6NY6 - chains A and E of the 23 polymer chains in the assembly; structure by X-ray diffraction, 3.74 A resolution.

Chain A:
Molecule: 16S rRNA
Source organism: Thermus thermophilus HB8
Sequence (1523 nucleotides; row label = number of the first residue in the row; note: 46 numbers in that range are skipped by the numbering (no residue carries them; nothing is unmodelled there); a row labelled like 190A-190L holds insertion residues (190A, then the next letters in order); numbering starts at 0):
     0 UUUGUUGGAG AGUUUGAUCC UGGCUCAGGG UGAACGCUGG CGGCGUGCCU AAGACAUGCA
    60 AGUCGUGCGG G
    73 CCGCGGGGUU UU
    88 ACUCCG
    95 UGGUC
   101 AGCGGCGGAC GGGUGAGUAA CGCGUGGGU
  129A G
   130 ACCUACCCGG AAGAGGGGGA CAACCCGGGG AAACUCGGGC UAAUCCCCCA UGUGGACCCG
   190 C
190A-190L CCCUUGGGGUGU
   191 GUCCAAAGGG CUUU
   216 GCCCGCUUCC GGAUGGGCCC GCGUCCCAUC AGCUAGUUGG UGGGGUAAUG GCCCACCAAG
   276 GCGACGACGG GUAGCCGGUC UGAGAGGAUG GCCGGCCACA GGGGCACUGA GACACGGGCC
   336 CCACUCCUAC GGGAGGCAGC AGUUAGGAAU CUUCCGCAAU GGGCGCAAGC CUGACGGAGC
   396 GACGCCGCUU GGAGGAAGAA GCCCUUCGGG GUGUAAACUC CUGAA
   442 CCCGGGACGA AACCCCCGAC GA
   474 GGGGACUGAC GGUACCGGG
   494 GUAAUAGCGC CGGCCAACUC CGUGCCAGCA GCCGCGGUAA UACGGAGGGC GCGAGCGUUA
   554 CCCGGAUUCA CUGGGCGUAA AGGGCGUGUA GGCGGCCUGG GGCGUCCCAU GUGAAAGACC
   614 ACGGCUCAAC CGUGGGGGAG CGUGGGAUAC GCUCAGGCUA GACGGUGGGA GAGGGUGGUG
   674 GAAUUCCCGG AGUAGCGGUG AAAUGCGCAG AUACCGGGAG GAACGCCGAU GGCGAAGGCA
   734 GCCACCUGGU CCACCCGUGA CGCUGAGGCG CGAAAGCGUG GGGAGCAAAC CGGAUUAGAU
   794 ACCCGGGUAG UCCACGCCCU AAACGAUGCG CGCUAGGUCU CUGGGUCU
   848 CCUGGGGGCC GAAGCUAACG CGUUAAGCGC GCCGCCUGGG GAGUACGGCC GCAAGGCUGA
   908 AACUCAAAGG AAUUGACGGG GGCCCGCACA AGCGGUGGAG CAUGUGGUUU AAUUCGAAGC
   968 AACGCGAAGA ACCUUACCAG GCCUUGACAU GCUAGG
 1003A G
  1004 AACCCGGGUG AAAGCCUGGG GUGCCCC
1030A-1030D GCGA
  1031 GGGGAGCCCU AGCACAGGUG CUGCAUGGCC GUCGUCAGCU CGUGCCGUGA GGUGUUGGGU
  1091 UAAGUCCCGC AACGAGCGCA ACCCCCGCCG UUAGUUGCCA GCGGUUCGGC CGGGCACUCU
  1151 AACGGGACUG CCCGCGAAA
  1171 GCGGGAGGAA GGAGGGGACG ACGUCUGGUC AGCAUGGCCC UUACGGCCUG GGCGACACAC
  1231 GUGCUACAAU GCCCACUACA AAGCGAUGCC ACCCGGCAAC GGGGAGCUAA UCGCAAAAAG
  1291 GUGGGCCCAG UUCGGAUUGG GGUCUGCAAC CCGACCCCAU GAAGCCGGAA UCGCUAGUAA
  1351 UCGCGGAUCA G
 1361A C
  1362 CAUGCCGCGG UGAAUACGUU CCCGGGCCUU GUACACACCG CCCGUCACGC CAUGGGAGCG
  1422 GGCUCUACCC GAAGUCGCCG GG
  1446 AGCCUACGGG
  1459 CAGGCGCCGA GGGUAGGGCC CGUGACUGGG GCGAAGUCGU AACAAGGUAG CUGUACCGGA
  1519 AGGUGCGGCU GGAUCA
1534A-1534E CCUCC
  1539 CUUUCU
Not modelled in the structure: 0-4, 1534A-1534E
Modified positions: PSU (pseudouridine-5'-monophosphate) at position 1540; PSU (pseudouridine-5'-monophosphate) at position 1541
Bound ions: Mg2+ site 1 near U5 (its only coordinating residue here); Mg2+ site 2 near G7 (its only coordinating residue here); Mg2+ site 3: G11, U12, G22; Mg2+ site 4 near G21 (its only coordinating residue here); Mg2+ site 5 near G38 (its only coordinating residue here); Mg2+ site 6: C48, U114, G115; Mg2+ site 7 near A53 (its only coordinating residue here); Mg2+ site 8: G111, G112; Mg2+ site 9: A116, G117, G289; Mg2+ site 10: G124, U125, G236; Mg2+ site 11: U133, U229, G230; Mg2+ site 12 near A151 (its only coordinating residue here); 93 more Mg2+ sites not listed

Chain E:
Molecule: 30S ribosomal protein S5
Source organism: Thermus thermophilus HB8
UniProtKB: Q5SHQ5 (RS5_THET8); residues 1-162 here = UniProt positions 1-162
Sequence (162 residues; row label = number of the first residue in the row):
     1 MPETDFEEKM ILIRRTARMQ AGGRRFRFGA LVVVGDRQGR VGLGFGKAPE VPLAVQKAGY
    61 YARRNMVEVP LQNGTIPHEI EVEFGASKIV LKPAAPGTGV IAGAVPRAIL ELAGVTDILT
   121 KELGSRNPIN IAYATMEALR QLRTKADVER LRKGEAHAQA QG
Not modelled in the structure: 1-4, 156-162
Bound ions: Mg2+ near Glu83 (its only coordinating residue here)

Chain A / chain E interface:
Contacting residue pairs - 74 pairs, chain A then chain E:
  U5(A) - Ala95(E)  base contact
  G6(A) - Ala94(E)  base contact
  G6(A) - Ala95(E)  hydrogen bond to the base
  G6(A) - Thr98(E)  base contact
  G6(A) - Leu119(E)  base contact
  G7(A) - Lys92(E)  hydrogen bond to the base
  G7(A) - Thr120(E)  hydrogen bond to the sugar
  G7(A) - Lys121(E)  base contact
  A8(A) - Ile101(E)  phosphate contact
  A8(A) - Ala102(E)  hydrogen bond to the sugar
  A8(A) - Gly103(E)  sugar contact
  A8(A) - Arg107(E)  hydrogen bond to the base
  A8(A) - Thr120(E)  sugar contact
  A8(A) - Lys121(E)  salt bridge to the phosphate
  G9(A) - Lys121(E)  salt bridge to the phosphate
  G9(A) - Glu122(E)  hydrogen bond to the phosphate
  G9(A) - Arg126(E)  hydrogen bond to the base
  A10(A) - Arg126(E)  phosphate contact
  G15(A) - Ala17(E)  hydrogen bond to the base
  G15(A) - Arg18(E)  base contact
  G15(A) - Met19(E)  sugar contact
  G15(A) - Arg24(E)  hydrogen bond to the sugar
  A16(A) - Thr16(E)  sugar contact
  A16(A) - Ala17(E)  sugar contact
  U17(A) - Arg14(E)  hydrogen bond to the phosphate
  C18(A) - Arg14(E)  salt bridge to the phosphate
  C18(A) - Asn127(E)  hydrogen bond to the phosphate
  C18(A) - Asn130(E)  hydrogen bond to the phosphate
  C19(A) - Ala86(E)  phosphate contact
  C19(A) - Ser125(E)  hydrogen bond to the phosphate
  C19(A) - Asn127(E)  hydrogen bond to the phosphate
  C19(A) - Asn130(E)  hydrogen bond to the phosphate
  U20(A) - Ala86(E)  phosphate contact
  U20(A) - Ser125(E)  phosphate contact
  G558(A) - Lys121(E)  phosphate contact
  A559(A) - Lys121(E)  salt bridge to the phosphate
  A559(A) - Arg126(E)  salt bridge to the phosphate
  U560(A) - Leu123(E)  base contact
  U863(A) - Glu83(E)  phosphate contact
  A864(A) - Gly85(E)  phosphate contact
  U921(A) - Arg18(E)  sugar contact
  U921(A) - Met19(E)  hydrogen bond to the sugar
  G922(A) - Met19(E)  sugar contact
  G922(A) - Gln20(E)  sugar contact
  G922(A) - Ala21(E)  phosphate contact
  A923(A) - Ala21(E)  phosphate contact
  C1069(A) - Arg25(E)  hydrogen bond to the phosphate
  U1070(A) - Arg18(E)  salt bridge to the phosphate
  U1070(A) - Gln20(E)  phosphate contact
  U1070(A) - Arg25(E)  salt bridge to the phosphate
  C1071(A) - Arg27(E)  salt bridge to the phosphate
  C1071(A) - Pro49(E)  sugar contact
  G1072(A) - Pro49(E)  phosphate contact
  U1073(A) - Lys57(E)  salt bridge to the phosphate
  G1074(A) - Tyr61(E)  hydrogen bond to the phosphate
  G1077(A) - Lys47(E)  hydrogen bond to the base
  U1078(A) - Ile129(E)  sugar contact
  U1078(A) - Asn130(E)  base contact
  U1078(A) - Tyr133(E)  sugar contact
  G1079(A) - Arg14(E)  hydrogen bond to the phosphate
  G1079(A) - Phe45(E)  sugar contact
  G1079(A) - Tyr133(E)  phosphate contact
  A1080(A) - Arg14(E)  salt bridge to the phosphate
  A1080(A) - Thr16(E)  hydrogen bond to the phosphate
  A1080(A) - Phe45(E)  phosphate contact
  A1080(A) - Lys47(E)  phosphate contact
  G1081(A) - Thr16(E)  hydrogen bond to the phosphate
  G1081(A) - Ala17(E)  phosphate contact
  G1081(A) - Arg27(E)  salt bridge to the phosphate
  C1192(A) - Arg25(E)  hydrogen bond to the base
  U1194(A) - Gly22(E)  sugar contact
  A1396(A) - Met19(E)  base contact
  C1397(A) - Arg24(E)  salt bridge to the phosphate
  A1398(A) - Gln20(E)  base contact
Other interface residues (no listed pair), chain A (38 interface residues in all): G566, G1193
Other interface residues (no listed pair), chain E (44 interface residues in all): Gly23, Ala48, Tyr60, Glu81, Phe84, Pro93

Overview:
38 residues of chain A and 44 residues of chain E are in contact; the contacts include 23 hydrogen bonds and
12 salt bridges. Polar pairs include G6(A)-Ala95(E), G7(A)-Lys92(E) and A8(A)-Arg107(E). G11(A), U12(A) and
G22(A) coordinate Mg2+ site 3.
Here chain A is 16S rRNA and chain E is 30S ribosomal protein S5, both from Thermus thermophilus HB8. Entry
6NY6 (Structure of dimeric Escherichia coli toxin YoeB bound to the Thermus thermophilus 30S ribosome) was
determined by X-ray diffraction.
